PDB entry 6VL5 | electron microscopy, 4.50 A resolution (low resolution: residue-level contacts below are approximate; hydrogen-bond / salt-bridge calls are withheld) | chains D and B of the 6 polymer chains in the assembly

[Chain D (and B)]
Protein: BG505 SOSIP.v5.2(7S) - gp41
Source organism: synthetic construct
Notes: chain B of this document is another copy of the same molecule, construct and numbering; everything in this record applies to it too
Amino-acid sequence (166 residues; row label = number of the first residue in the row):
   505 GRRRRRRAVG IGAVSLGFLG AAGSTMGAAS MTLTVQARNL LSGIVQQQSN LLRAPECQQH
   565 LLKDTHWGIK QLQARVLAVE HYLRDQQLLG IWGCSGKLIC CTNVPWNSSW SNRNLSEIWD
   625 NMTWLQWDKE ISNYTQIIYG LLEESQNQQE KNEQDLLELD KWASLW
Unresolved in the structure: 505-519, 551-567, 662-670
Disulfide bonds: C598-C604
Covalent attachments: N-acetylglucosamine (NAG) linked to N611, N618, N637

[Interface between chain D and chain B]
Contacting residue pairs (32; chain D residue first):
  H570(D) with T569(B)
  I573(D) with T569(B); I573(B)
  Q577(D) with L576(B)
  V580(D) with L576(B); V580(B)
  L581(D) with R579(B)
  E584(D) with G547(B); I548(B); R579(B)
  H585(D) with I548(B)
  L587(D) with L545(B); V583(B); L587(B)
  R588(D) with R542(B); L545(B); I548(B)
  Q591(D) with A541(B); R542(B); L545(B); Y586(B)
  E647(D) with R542(B)
  N651(D) with M535(B); T538(B)
  E654(D) with K601(B); L602(B); I603(B)
  K655(D) with M535(B)
  E657(D) with K601(B)
  Q658(D) with I603(B); C605(B)
  L661(D) with C605(B)
Interface residues without a listed pair, chain D (20 interface residues in all): L576, V583, I595
Interface residues without a listed pair, chain B (21 interface residues in all): D568, C604

[Summary]
The interface between chain D and chain B involves 20 residues on one side and 21 on the other.
N-acetylglucosamine is covalently linked to N611(D), N618(D) and N637(D).
Chain D and chain B are both BG505 SOSIP.v5.2(7S) - gp41 (synthetic construct); the structure, BG505 SOSIP
reconstructed from a designed tetrahedral nanoparticle, BG505 SOSIP-T33_dn2, was determined by electron
microscopy together with 6VKN and 6VL6 from the same study.
